8X31 - chains J and B of the 14 polymer chains in the assembly; structure by electron microscopy, 6.20 A resolution (low resolution: residue-level contacts below are approximate; hydrogen-bond / salt-bridge calls are withheld).

Chain J:
Molecule: 146-nt DNA strand
From: Saccharomyces cerevisiae
Sequence (146 nucleotides; numbered 147 to 292; the number before each row is that of its first residue):
   147 ATCAATATCCACCTGCAGATTCTACCAAAAGTGTATTTGGAAACTGCTCC
   197 ATCAAAAGGCATGTTCAGCGGAATTCCGCTGAACATGCCTTTTGATGGAG
   247 CAGTTTCCAAATACACTTTTGGTAGAATCTGCAGGTGGATATTGAT

Chain B:
Molecule: Histone H4
From: Saccharomyces cerevisiae
UniProtKB: A0A6A5Q1V3 (A0A6A5Q1V3_YEASX); residues 0-101 here correspond to UniProt positions 1-102 (UniProt number = residue number + 1)
Amino-acid sequence (102 residues; row label = number of the first residue in the row; numbering starts at 0):
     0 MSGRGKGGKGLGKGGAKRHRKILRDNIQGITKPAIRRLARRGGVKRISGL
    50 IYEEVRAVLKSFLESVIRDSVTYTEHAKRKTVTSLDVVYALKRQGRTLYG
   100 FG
Not modelled in the structure: 0-22

Chain J / chain B interface:
Contacting residue pairs (12):
  DG227(J) - Ile46(B)
  DG227(J) - Ser47(B)
  DG227(J) - Gly48(B)
  DG227(J) - Leu49(B)
  DA228(J) - Lys44(B)
  DA228(J) - Arg45(B)
  DA228(J) - Ile46(B)
  DG246(J) - Lys79(B)
  DC247(J) - Lys77(B)
  DC247(J) - Arg78(B)
  DC247(J) - Lys79(B)
  DC247(J) - Thr80(B)
Interface residues without a listed pair, chain J (5 interface residues in all): DA229

Summary:
Chain J and chain B form an interface of 5 and 10 residues respectively.
Here chain J is a 146-nt DNA strand and chain B is Histone H4, both from Saccharomyces cerevisiae. Entry 8X31
(The piccolo NuA4 bound to the H2A.Z nucleosome complex with Ac-CoA at resetting state) was determined by
electron microscopy (same publication as 8X2X, 8X2Y, 8X2Z, 8X30 and 8X32).
